Entry 4AG2 (X-ray diffraction, 1.80 A resolution); this record covers chains A and C.

Chain A:
Protein: Chymase
From: Homo sapiens
Notes: EC 3.4.21.39
UniProtKB: P23946 (CMA1_HUMAN); residues 1-226 here correspond to UniProt positions 22-247 (UniProt number = residue number + 21)
Amino-acid sequence (226 residues; row label = number of the first residue in the row):
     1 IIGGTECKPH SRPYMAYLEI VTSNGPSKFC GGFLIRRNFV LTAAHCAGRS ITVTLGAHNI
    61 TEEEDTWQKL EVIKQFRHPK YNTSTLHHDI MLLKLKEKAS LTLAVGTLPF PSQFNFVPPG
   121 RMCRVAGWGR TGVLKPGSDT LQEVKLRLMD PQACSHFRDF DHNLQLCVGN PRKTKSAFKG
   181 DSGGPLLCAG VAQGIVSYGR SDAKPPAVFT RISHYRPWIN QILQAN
Unresolved in the structure: 112-114
Cystine bridges: Cys30-Cys46, Cys123-Cys188, Cys154-Cys167
From the paper describing this entry:
  - catalytic residues: Ser182 (citing earlier work)

Chain C:
Protein: Fynomer
From: Synthetic construct
Amino-acid sequence (84 residues; row label = number of the first residue in the row; numbers below 1 keep their minus sign (Met-3 is residue -3)):
    -3 MRGSGVTLFV ALYDYNATRW TDLSFHKGEK FQILDGDSGD WWEARSLTTG ETGYIPSNYV
    57 APVDSIQGEQ KLISEEDLHH HHHH
Unresolved in the structure: -3 to 1, 60-80

Chain A / chain C interface:
Contacting residue pairs (42):
  Thr22(A) - Arg41(C)
  Ser23(A) - Arg41(C)  hydrogen bond (backbone-side chain)
  Gly25(A) - Arg41(C)
  Pro26(A) - Arg41(C)  hydrogen bond (backbone-side chain)
  Lys28(A) - Glu39(C)  salt bridge
  His45(A) - Thr17(C)
  His45(A) - Tyr50(C)
  Arg77(A) - Asp31(C)  salt bridge
  Arg77(A) - Ser34(C)  hydrogen bond
  Tyr81(A) - Ser34(C)
  Tyr81(A) - Tyr50(C)  hydrogen bond
  Asn82(A) - Ser34(C)
  Thr83(A) - Ser34(C)  hydrogen bond (backbone-backbone)
  Thr83(A) - Gly35(C)
  Thr83(A) - Asp36(C)
  Thr83(A) - Trp37(C)  hydrogen bond (side chain-backbone)
  Thr83(A) - Tyr50(C)
  Ser84(A) - Asp36(C)  hydrogen bond (side chain-backbone)
  Ser84(A) - Trp37(C)
  Thr85(A) - Arg15(C)  hydrogen bond (backbone-side chain)
  Leu86(A) - Thr17(C)
  Phe157(A) - Arg15(C)
  Asp159(A) - Arg15(C)  salt bridge
  Ala177(A) - Trp16(C)
  Phe178(A) - Trp16(C)
  Lys179(A) - Trp16(C)  hydrogen bond (side chain-backbone)
  Ser182(A) - Trp16(C)
  Val196(A) - Trp16(C)  hydrophobic
  Ser197(A) - Trp16(C)
  Ser197(A) - Thr17(C)
  Tyr198(A) - Arg15(C)  hydrogen bond
  Tyr198(A) - Trp16(C)
  Tyr198(A) - Thr17(C)
  Gly199(A) - Arg15(C)
  Gly199(A) - Trp16(C)  hydrogen bond (backbone-backbone)
  Arg200(A) - Thr14(C)
  Arg200(A) - Trp16(C)
  Ser201(A) - Ala13(C)  hydrogen bond (side chain-backbone)
  Ser201(A) - Thr14(C)  hydrogen bond (backbone-backbone)
  Ser201(A) - Arg15(C)  hydrogen bond (side chain-backbone)
  Ser201(A) - Trp16(C)
  Ala207(A) - Trp16(C)  hydrophobic
Other interface residues (no listed pair), chain A (28 interface residues in all): Ala47, Arg130
Other interface residues (no listed pair), chain C (18 interface residues in all): Gln28, Leu30, Gly46, Glu47, Thr48

Overview:
The interface between chain A and chain C involves 28 residues on one side and 18 on the other, with 14
hydrogen bonds and 3 salt bridges. Polar contacts include Lys28(A)-Glu39(C), Arg77(A)-Asp31(C) and
Asp159(A)-Arg15(C). From the paper: the catalytic residue Ser182(A).
Here chain A is Chymase (Homo sapiens) and chain C is Fynomer (Synthetic construct). Entry 4AG2 (Human Chymase
- Fynomer Complex) was determined by X-ray diffraction (same publication as 4AFQ, 4AFS, 4AFU, 4AFZ and 4AG1).
